PDB entry 9ASB | electron microscopy, 3.40 A resolution | chains A and B of the 5 polymer chains in the assembly

== Chain A ==
Protein: Chimeric mini guanine nucleotide-binding protein G(i)(s)(q) subunit alpha
From: Homo sapiens
UniProt: chimeric construct of P63096, A0A590UJY2: residues 1-53 from P63096 (GNAI1_HUMAN) positions 1-53 (same numbers); residues 69-246 from A0A590UJY2 positions 50-227 (UniProt number = residue number - 19)
Sequence (246 residues; numbered 1 to 246; the number before each row is that of its first residue):
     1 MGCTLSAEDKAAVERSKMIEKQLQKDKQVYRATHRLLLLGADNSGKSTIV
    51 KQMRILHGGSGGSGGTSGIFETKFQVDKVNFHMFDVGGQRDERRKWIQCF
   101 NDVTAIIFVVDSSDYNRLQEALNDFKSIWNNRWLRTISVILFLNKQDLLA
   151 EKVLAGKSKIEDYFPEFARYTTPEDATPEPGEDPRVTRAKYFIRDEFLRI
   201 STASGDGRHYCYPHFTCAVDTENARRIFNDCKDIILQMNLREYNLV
Not modelled in the structure: 1, 58-68
Sequence notes: engineered mutation Glu20 (Asp in P63096), Lys21 (Arg in P63096), Gln22 (Asn in P63096), Gln24 (Arg in P63096), Lys25 (Glu in P63096), Lys27 (Gly in P63096), Gln28 (Glu in P63096), Val29 (Lys in P63096), Tyr30 (Ala in P63096), Arg31 (Ala in P63096), Ala32 (Arg in P63096), Thr33 (Glu in P63096), His34 (Val in P63096), Arg35 (Lys in P63096), Asp42 (Gly in P63096), Asn43 (Glu in P63096), Asp111 (Ala92 in A0A590UJY2), Asp114 (Ser95 in A0A590UJY2), Asp124 (Leu115 in A0A590UJY2), Ala224 (Ile215 in A0A590UJY2), Ile227 (Val218 in A0A590UJY2), Lys232 (Arg223 in A0A590UJY2), Leu236 (Gln227 in A0A590UJY2), Gln237 (Arg228 in A0A590UJY2), Asn239 (His230 in A0A590UJY2), Glu242 (Gln233 in A0A590UJY2), Asn244 (Glu235 in A0A590UJY2), Val246 (Leu237 in A0A590UJY2); linker (54-68)

== Chain B ==
Protein: Guanine nucleotide-binding protein G(I)/G(S)/G(T) subunit beta-1
From: Homo sapiens
UniProt: P62873 (GBB1_HUMAN); residues 2-340 here = UniProt positions 2-340
Sequence (348 residues; each row starts with the number of its first residue; numbers below 1 keep their minus sign (Met-7 is residue -7)):
    -7 MDYKDDDDKSELDQLRQEAEQLKNQIRDARKACADATLSQITNNIDPVGR
    43 IQMRTRRTLRGHLAKIYAMHWGTDSRLLVSASQDGKLIIWDSYTTNKVHA
    93 IPLRSSWVMTCAYAPSGNYVACGGLDNICSIYNLKTREGNVRVSRELAGH
   143 TGYLSCCRFLDDNQIVTSSGDTTCALWDIETGQQTTTFTGHTGDVMSLSL
   193 APDTRLFVSGACDASAKLWDVREGMCRQTFTGHESDINAICFFPNGNAFA
   243 TGSDDATCRLFDLRADQELMTYSHDNIICGITSVSFSKSGRLLLAGYDDF
   293 NCNVWDALKADRAGVLAGHDNRVSCLGVTDDGMAVATGSWDSFLKIWN
Not modelled in the structure: -7 to 2
Sequence notes: initiating methionine (-7); expression tag (-6 to 1)

== Chain A / chain B interface ==
Residue-residue contacts (34):
  Arg15(A) - Val90(B)  hydrogen bond (side chain-backbone)
  Arg15(A) - His91(B)
  Arg15(A) - Gly131(B)  hydrogen bond (side chain-backbone)
  Ser16(A) - Asn88(B)
  Ser16(A) - Lys89(B)  hydrogen bond (side chain-backbone)
  Ile19(A) - Lys89(B)
  Ile19(A) - Val90(B)
  Ile19(A) - His91(B)
  Ile19(A) - Ala92(B)  hydrophobic
  Leu23(A) - Gly53(B)
  Leu23(A) - Lys78(B)
  Leu23(A) - Ala92(B)  hydrophobic
  Asp26(A) - Lys78(B)  salt bridge
  Lys27(A) - Leu55(B)
  Tyr30(A) - Leu55(B)  hydrophobic
  Tyr30(A) - Ala56(B)
  Ile69(A) - Trp99(B)
  Phe70(A) - Trp99(B)  hydrophobic
  Phe70(A) - Leu117(B)  hydrophobic
  Glu71(A) - Ser97(B)  hydrogen bond
  Glu71(A) - Ser98(B)
  Glu71(A) - Trp99(B)
  His82(A) - Ser98(B)
  Trp96(A) - Met101(B)  hydrophobic
  Trp96(A) - Leu117(B)
  Trp96(A) - Tyr145(B)  hydrophobic
  Cys99(A) - Tyr59(B)  hydrogen bond
  Cys99(A) - Trp332(B)  hydrophobic
  Phe100(A) - Lys57(B)
  Phe100(A) - Tyr59(B)
  Phe100(A) - Gln75(B)
  Phe100(A) - Ser98(B)
  Phe100(A) - Trp99(B)  hydrophobic
  Trp133(A) - Arg314(B)
Other interface residues (no listed pair), chain A (22 interface residues in all): Ala12, Val13, Glu20, Phe84, Lys95, Gln98, Asn101
Other interface residues (no listed pair), chain B (26 interface residues in all): Ile80, Arg96, Asp118, Asn132, Met188

== Overview ==
22 residues of chain A and 26 residues of chain B are in contact, with 5 hydrogen bonds and 1 salt bridge.
Polar pairs include Asp26(A)-Lys78(B), Arg15(A)-Val90(B) and Arg15(A)-Gly131(B).
Here chain A is Chimeric mini guanine nucleotide-binding protein G(i)(s)(q) subunit alpha and chain B is
Guanine nucleotide-binding protein G(I)/G(S)/G(T) subunit beta-1, both from Homo sapiens. Entry 9ASB
(Structure of human calcium-sensing receptor in complex with chimeric Gq (miniGisq) protein in nanodiscs) was
determined by electron microscopy, deposited together with 9AVG, 9AVL, 9AXF and 9AYF.
